Entry 1QE5 (X-ray diffraction, 2.20 A resolution); this record covers chains A and C of the 3 polymer chains in the assembly.

# Chain A (and C)
Molecule: Pentosyltransferase
Organism: Cellulomonas sp
Notes: EC 2.4.2.1; chain C of this document is another copy of the same molecule, construct and numbering; everything in this record applies to it too
UniProtKB: P81989 (PUNA_CELSP); residue numbers follow UniProt; this construct covers 9-71, 80-282
Sequence (266 residues; row label = number of the first residue in the row; note: 8 numbers in that range are skipped by the numbering (no residue carries them; nothing is unmodelled there)):
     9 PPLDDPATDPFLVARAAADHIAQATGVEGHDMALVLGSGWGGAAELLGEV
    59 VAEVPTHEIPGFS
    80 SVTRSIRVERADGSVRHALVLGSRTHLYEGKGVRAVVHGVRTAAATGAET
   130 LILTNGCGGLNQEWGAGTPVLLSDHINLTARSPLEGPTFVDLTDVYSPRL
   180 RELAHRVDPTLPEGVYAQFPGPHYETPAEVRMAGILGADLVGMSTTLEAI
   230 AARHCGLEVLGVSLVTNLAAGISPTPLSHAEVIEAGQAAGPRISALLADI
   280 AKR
Metal / ion sites: Ca2+: E53 (shared with 2 residues of chain B)
Curated features (UniProtKB/Swiss-Prot):
  - active site: E204
  - binding site (phosphate): S46, R103 to H105, S223
  - binding site (a purine D-ribonucleoside): E204, N246

# Chain A / chain C interface
Contacting residue pairs (39):
  D153(A) with T205(C), hydrogen bond; P206(C); A207(C), hydrogen bond (side chain-backbone)
  H154(A) with T205(C), hydrogen bond (backbone-side chain); A207(C); E208(C)
  I155(A) with A207(C), hydrophobic; E208(C); M211(C), hydrophobic
  N156(A) with E208(C), hydrogen bond (backbone-side chain)
  A159(A) with T158(C); A159(C), hydrophobic; P199(C)
  R160(A) with H202(C)
  S161(A) with G200(C); P201(C); H202(C), hydrogen bond
  L163(A) with P201(C), hydrophobic; H202(C)
  E164(A) with Y107(C)
  G165(A) with P201(C)
  P166(A) with Y107(C)
  T167(A) with P201(C)
  F168(A) with Y107(C); P201(C); Y203(C), hydrophobic
  V169(A) with Y203(C)
  L171(A) with H202(C); Y203(C); T205(C); P206(C)
  T172(A) with P206(C); A249(C)
  V174(A) with T205(C)
  V194(A) with A207(C), hydrophobic
  I214(A) with I214(C)
  L215(A) with M211(C), hydrophobic; L215(C), hydrophobic
  I229(A) with H202(C)
Also at the interface, not in a pair above, chain A (23 interface residues in all): L157, P162
Also at the interface, not in a pair above, chain C (18 interface residues in all): R210, M222

# Summary
Chain A and chain C form an interface of 23 and 18 residues respectively, with 5 hydrogen bonds. Polar
contacts include D153(A)-T205(C), D153(A)-A207(C) and H154(A)-T205(C). Curated annotation (UniProt) lists
active-site residue E204(A), 5 phosphate-binding residues and purine D-ribonucleoside-binding residues E204(A)
and N246(A) on chain A.
Chain A and chain C are both Pentosyltransferase (Cellulomonas sp); the structure, Purine nucleoside
phosphorylase from cellulomonas sp. in complex with phosphate, was determined by X-ray diffraction together
with 1C3X from the same study.
